PDB entry 5DAR | X-ray diffraction, 2.90 A resolution | chains A and B of the 3 polymer chains in the assembly

[Chain A]
Molecule: 74 nt fragment of 23S rRNA
From: Methanocaldococcus jannaschii
Sequence (74 nucleotides; each row starts with the number of its first residue):
  1151 GCCUAAGACA GCGGGGAGGU UGGCUUAGAA GCAGCCAUCC UUUAAAGAGU GCGUAACAGC
  1211 UCACCCGUCG AGGC
Differences from the reference sequence: conflict C1224 (U in 470491724)
Ion coordination: Mg2+ site 1 near G1166 (its only coordinating residue here); K+ site 1: U1171, G1172, G1173, A1180; Mg2+ site 2: C1182, A1183; Mg2+ site 3: A1183, U1204; Mg2+ site 4 near A1196 (its only coordinating residue here); K+ site 2: C1216 (shared with Ser-59(B), Asn-61(B), Ala-91(B) of chain B)

[Chain B]
Molecule: 50S ribosomal protein L10
From: Methanocaldococcus jannaschii
UniProtKB: P54049 (RL10_METJA); residue numbers follow UniProt; this construct covers 9-221
Sequence (213 residues; each row starts with the number of its first residue):
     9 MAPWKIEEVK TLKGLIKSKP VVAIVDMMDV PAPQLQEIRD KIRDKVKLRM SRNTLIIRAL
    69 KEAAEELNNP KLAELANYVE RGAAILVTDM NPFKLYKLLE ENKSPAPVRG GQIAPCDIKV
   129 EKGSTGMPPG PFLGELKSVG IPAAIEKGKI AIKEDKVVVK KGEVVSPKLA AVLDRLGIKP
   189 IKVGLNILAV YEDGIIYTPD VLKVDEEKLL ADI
Disordered / not traced: 125-168, 213-221
Differences from the reference sequence: conflict Met-9 (Val in P54049)
Ion coordination: K+: Ser-59, Asn-61, Ala-91 (shared with C1216(A) of chain A)

[Interface between chain A and chain B]
Contacting residue pairs - 43 pairs, chain A then chain B:
  U1154(A) with Met-9(B), phosphate contact; Ala-10(B), phosphate contact; Lys-13(B), salt bridge to the phosphate
  A1155(A) with Lys-13(B), salt bridge to the phosphate
  A1156(A) with Met-9(B), hydrogen bond to the base; Lys-13(B), sugar contact; Val-17(B), base contact; Thr-62(B), sugar contact; Leu-63(B), base contact; Arg-66(B), hydrogen bond to the base
  G1157(A) with Lys-13(B), salt bridge to the phosphate; Arg-60(B), salt bridge to the phosphate; Thr-62(B), hydrogen bond to the phosphate
  G1164(A) with Asp-37(B), hydrogen bond to the sugar
  G1165(A) with Val-38(B), sugar contact; Pro-39(B), phosphate contact; Ala-40(B), hydrogen bond to the phosphate
  G1166(A) with Pro-39(B), phosphate contact; Ala-40(B), hydrogen bond to the phosphate; Pro-41(B), phosphate contact
  A1167(A) with Ala-40(B), sugar contact; Pro-41(B), sugar contact; Gln-44(B), hydrogen bond to the sugar
  U1192(A) with Gln-44(B), hydrogen bond to the base; Arg-51(B), hydrogen bond to the phosphate
  U1193(A) with Arg-47(B), salt bridge to the phosphate; Arg-51(B), salt bridge to the phosphate
  A1194(A) with Leu-43(B), base contact; Arg-47(B), salt bridge to the phosphate; Leu-56(B), phosphate contact; Arg-57(B), phosphate contact; Met-58(B), hydrogen bond to the phosphate
  A1196(A) with Gln-44(B), base contact
  C1216(A) with Met-58(B), sugar contact; Arg-60(B), salt bridge to the phosphate; Asn-61(B), phosphate contact; Arg-89(B), sugar contact; Gly-90(B), sugar contact
  G1217(A) with Met-36(B), sugar contact; Arg-60(B), phosphate contact; Asn-61(B), hydrogen bond to the phosphate; Arg-89(B), sugar contact
  U1218(A) with Arg-89(B), phosphate contact
Also at the interface, not in a pair above, chain A (18 interface residues in all): G1163, G1168, A1195
Also at the interface, not in a pair above, chain B (28 interface residues in all): Trp-12, Ile-14, Met-35, Ser-59

[Summary]
Chain A and chain B form an interface of 18 and 28 residues respectively, with 11 hydrogen bonds and 8 salt
bridges. Polar pairs include A1156(A)/Met-9(B), A1156(A)/Arg-66(B) and U1192(A)/Gln-44(B). U1171(A), G1172(A),
G1173(A) and A1180(A) coordinate K+ site 1.
Chain A is 74 nt fragment of 23S rRNA and chain B is 50S ribosomal protein L10, both from Methanocaldococcus
jannaschii; the structure, Crystal structure of the base of the ribosomal P stalk from methanococcus
jannaschii, was determined by X-ray diffraction.
